PDB entry 8DWO | electron microscopy, 3.50 A resolution | chains K and U of the 12 polymer chains in the assembly

# Chain K
Name: Envelope glycoprotein E2
Source organism: Eastern equine encephalitis virus
Notes: EC 3.4.21.90
UniProtKB: Q88678 (Q88678_EEEV); residues 1-420 here correspond to UniProt positions 325-744 (UniProt number = residue number + 324)
Chain sequence (420 residues; numbered 1 to 420; the number before each row is that of its first residue):
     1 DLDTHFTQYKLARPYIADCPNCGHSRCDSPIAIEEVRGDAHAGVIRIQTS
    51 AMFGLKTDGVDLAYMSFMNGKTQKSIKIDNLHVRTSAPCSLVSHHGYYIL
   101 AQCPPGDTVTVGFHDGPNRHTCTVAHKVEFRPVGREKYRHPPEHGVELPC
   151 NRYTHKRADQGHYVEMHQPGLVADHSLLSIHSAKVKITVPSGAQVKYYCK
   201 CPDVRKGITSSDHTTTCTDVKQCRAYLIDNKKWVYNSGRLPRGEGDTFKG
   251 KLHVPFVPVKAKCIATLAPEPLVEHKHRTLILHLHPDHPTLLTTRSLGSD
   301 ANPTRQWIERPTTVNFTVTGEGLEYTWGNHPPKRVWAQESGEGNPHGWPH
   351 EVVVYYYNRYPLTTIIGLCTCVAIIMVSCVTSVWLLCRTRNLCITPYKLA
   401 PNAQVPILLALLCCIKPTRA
Unresolved in the structure: 347-420
Cystine bridges: Cys19-Cys122, Cys22-Cys27, Cys89-Cys103, Cys150-Cys263, Cys199-Cys223

# Chain U
Name: SKE26 Fab Heavy Chain
Source organism: Macaca fascicularis
Notes: antibody fragment or engineered binder
Chain sequence (233 residues; each row starts with the number of its first residue; a row labelled like 82A-82C holds insertion residues (82A, then the next letters in order)):
     1 VVQLVQSGAEVKRPGESLRISCKTSGYRFTDIWINWVRQRPGKGLEWMGS
    51 IY
   52A L
    53 DDSDIRFNPSFQGHVTISADKSTSTTYLQW
82A-82C SSL
    83 KASDTATYFCARSVWSGY
100A-100E YIGWF
   101 DVWGPGVLVTVSSASTKGPSVFPLAPSSRSTSESTAALGCLVKDYFPEPV
   151 TVSWNSGSLTSGVHTFPAVLQSSGLYSLSSVVTVPSSSLGTQTYVCNVNH
   201 KPSNTKVDKRVEIKTCGGLEVLFQ
Unresolved in the structure: 114-224
Cystine bridges: Cys22-Cys92

# How chain K and chain U interact
Residue-residue contacts - 41 pairs, chain K then chain U:
  Phe6(K) - Arg28(U)
  Phe6(K) - Phe29(U)  hydrophobic
  Tyr9(K) - Phe29(U)  hydrophobic
  Tyr9(K) - Asp31(U)
  Tyr9(K) - Val96(U)
  Lys10(K) - Asp31(U)
  Leu11(K) - Asp53(U)
  Arg13(K) - Trp97(U)
  Arg13(K) - Tyr100(U)  hydrogen bond
  Thr57(K) - Val96(U)
  Thr57(K) - Ser98(U)  hydrogen bond
  Thr57(K) - Trp100D(U)
  Asp58(K) - Tyr27(U)
  Asp58(K) - Phe29(U)
  Met68(K) - Gly99(U)
  Lys71(K) - Gly99(U)
  Lys71(K) - Tyr100(U)
  Lys71(K) - Tyr100A(U)
  Thr72(K) - Gly99(U)
  Gln73(K) - Trp97(U)
  Gln73(K) - Ser98(U)
  Gln73(K) - Gly99(U)
  Pro190(K) - Tyr100(U)
  Pro190(K) - Tyr100A(U)
  Ser191(K) - Tyr100A(U)
  Ser191(K) - Ile100B(U)
  Gly192(K) - Trp33(U)
  Gly192(K) - Arg58(U)
  Ala193(K) - Tyr100(U)  hydrophobic
  Thr209(K) - Arg58(U)
  Leu227(K) - Tyr100(U)  hydrophobic
  Asp229(K) - Trp97(U)
  Asp229(K) - Tyr100(U)
  Asn230(K) - Asp54(U)
  Lys231(K) - Trp33(U)
  Lys231(K) - Tyr52(U)
  Lys231(K) - Asp54(U)  salt bridge
  Lys231(K) - Asp56(U)
  Lys231(K) - Trp97(U)
  Lys232(K) - Asp31(U)  salt bridge
  Lys232(K) - Trp97(U)
Interface residues without a listed pair, chain K (24 interface residues in all): Gly70, Val172, Gln194
Interface residues without a listed pair, chain U (19 interface residues in all): Arg94

# Summary
Chain K and chain U form an interface of 24 and 19 residues respectively, with 2 hydrogen bonds and 2 salt
bridges. Polar contacts include Lys231(K)-Asp54(U), Lys232(K)-Asp31(U) and Arg13(K)-Tyr100(U).
Here chain K is Envelope glycoprotein E2 (Eastern equine encephalitis virus) and chain U is SKE26 Fab Heavy
Chain (Macaca fascicularis). Entry 8DWO (Cryo-EM Structure of Eastern Equine Encephalitis Virus in complex
with SKE26 Fab) was determined by electron microscopy, deposited together with 8DEE, 8DEF, 8DEQ, 8DUL, 8DUN,
8EEU and 8EEV.
